Entry 8V2H (electron microscopy, 3.10 A resolution); this record covers chains B and F of the 8 polymer chains in the assembly.

Chain B:
Molecule: Small conductance calcium-activated potassium channel protein 2
Organism: Rattus norvegicus
UniProtKB: P70604 (KCNN2_RAT); numbering as in UniProt (aligned over 118-478)
Chain sequence (361 residues; row label = number of the first residue in the row):
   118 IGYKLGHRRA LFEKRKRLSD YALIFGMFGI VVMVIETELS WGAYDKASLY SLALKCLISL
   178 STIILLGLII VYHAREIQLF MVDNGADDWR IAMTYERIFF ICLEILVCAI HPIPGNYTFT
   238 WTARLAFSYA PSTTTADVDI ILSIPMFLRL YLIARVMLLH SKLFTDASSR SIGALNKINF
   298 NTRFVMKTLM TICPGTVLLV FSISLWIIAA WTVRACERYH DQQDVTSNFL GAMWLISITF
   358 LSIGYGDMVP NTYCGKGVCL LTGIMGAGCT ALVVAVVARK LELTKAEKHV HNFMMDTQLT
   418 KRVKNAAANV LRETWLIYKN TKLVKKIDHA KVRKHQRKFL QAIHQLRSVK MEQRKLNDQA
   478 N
Cystine bridges: Cys333-Cys371
Bound ions: K+ site 1: Ser359 (shared with 1 residue of chain A; 1 residue of chain C; 1 residue of chain D); K+ site 2: Ser359, Ile360 (shared with 2 residues of chain A; 2 residues of chain C; 2 residues of chain D)
Swiss-Prot annotation at these positions:
  - modified residue: Tyr161 (Phosphotyrosine)
From the paper describing this entry:
  - binding site for K+: Ser359
  - mutagenesis - F244S: unchanged binding to AP14145
  - mutagenesis - S359T/A384T: abolished binding to AP14145
  - mutagenesis - S359T/A384T: unchanged binding to UCL1684

Chain F:
Molecule: Calmodulin-1
Organism: Rattus norvegicus
UniProtKB: P0DP29 (CALM1_RAT); residues 2-147 here correspond to UniProt positions 3-148 (UniProt number = residue number + 1)
Chain sequence (146 residues; each row starts with the number of its first residue):
     2 DQLTEEQIAE FKEAFSLFDK DGDGTITTKE LGTVMRSLGQ NPTEAELQDM INEVDADGNG
    62 TIDFPEFLTM MARKMKDTDS EEEIREAFRV FDKDGNGYIS AAELRHVMTN LGEKLTDEEV
   122 DEMIREADID GDGQVNYEEF VQMMTA
Bound ions: Ca2+ site 1: Asp24, Thr26, Thr28, Glu31; Ca2+ site 2: Asp56, Asn60, Thr62, Glu67
Swiss-Prot annotation at these positions:
  - binding site (Ca(2+)): Asp20, Asp22, Asp24, Thr26, Glu31, Asp56, Asp58, Asn60, Thr62, Glu67, Asp93, Asp95, Asn97, Tyr99, Glu104, Asp129, Asp131, Asp133, Gln135, Glu140
  - modified residue: Lys21 (N6-acetyllysine), Thr44 (Phosphothreonine), Ser81 (Phosphoserine), Lys94 (N6-acetyllysine), Tyr99 (Phosphotyrosine), Ser101 (Phosphoserine), Thr110 (Phosphothreonine), Lys115 (N6,N6,N6-trimethyllysine), Tyr138 (Phosphotyrosine)
  - cross-link: Lys21 (Glycyl lysine isopeptide (Lys-Gly) (interchain with G-Cter in SUMO2))

Interface between chain B and chain F:
Pairs across the interface (24):
  Lys421(B) with Phe92(F)
  Asn422(B) with Gly113(F)
  Ala424(B) with Ala88(F)
  Ala425(B) with Leu112(F)
  Asn426(B) with Gly113(F)
  Leu428(B) with Ala88(F), hydrophobic; Phe89(F), hydrophobic
  Arg429(B) with Glu114(F), salt bridge; Leu116(F)
  Glu430(B) with Glu114(F)
  Thr431(B) with Met144(F)
  Trp432(B) with Glu120(F), hydrogen bond; Glu123(F); Met124(F), hydrophobic; Met144(F), hydrophobic
  Tyr435(B) with Gln143(F), hydrogen bond; Met144(F)
  Lys439(B) with Thr146(F); Ala147(F)
  Ile460(B) with Glu84(F)
  His461(B) with Asp78(F); Thr79(F)
  Arg464(B) with Asp78(F); Thr79(F), hydrogen bond
Other interface residues (no listed pair), chain B (21 interface residues in all): Val420, Val427, Leu433, Lys436, Phe456, Lys467
Other interface residues (no listed pair), chain F (20 interface residues in all): Ile85, Val91, Met109

Summary:
The interface between chain B and chain F involves 21 residues on one side and 20 on the other, with 3
hydrogen bonds and 1 salt bridge. Polar pairs include Arg429(B)-Glu114(F), Trp432(B)-Glu120(F) and
Tyr435(B)-Gln143(F). The paper reports a binding site for K+ at Ser359(B); S359T/A384T of chain B abolish
binding to AP14145.
Chain B is Small conductance calcium-activated potassium channel protein 2 and chain F is Calmodulin-1, both
from Rattus norvegicus; the structure, Cryo-EM structure of the KCa2.2 channel bound to inhibitor AP14145, was
determined by electron microscopy (same publication as 8V2G, 8V3G and 9EIO).
